PDB entry 4XUH | X-ray diffraction, 2.22 A resolution | chain A

== Chain A ==
Molecule: Peroxisome proliferator-activated receptor gamma
From: Homo sapiens
UniProt: P37231 (PPARG_HUMAN); residues 204-477 here correspond to UniProt positions 232-505 (UniProt number = residue number + 28)
Sequence (278 residues; numbered 200 to 477; the number before each row is that of its first residue):
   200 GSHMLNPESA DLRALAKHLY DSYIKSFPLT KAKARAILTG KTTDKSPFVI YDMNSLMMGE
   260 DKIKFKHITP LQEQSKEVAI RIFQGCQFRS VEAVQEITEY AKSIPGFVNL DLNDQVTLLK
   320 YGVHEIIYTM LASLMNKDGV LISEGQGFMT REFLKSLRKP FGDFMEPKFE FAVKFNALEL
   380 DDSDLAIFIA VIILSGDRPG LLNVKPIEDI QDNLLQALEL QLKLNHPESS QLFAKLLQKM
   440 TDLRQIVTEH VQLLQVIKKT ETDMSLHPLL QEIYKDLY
Not modelled in the structure: 200-206, 267-273
Construct notes: expression tag (200-203)
Ligand contacts:
  - sulindac sulfide (SFI; 2-[(3Z)-6-fluoranyl-2-methyl-3-[(4-methylsulfanylphenyl)methylidene]inden-1-yl]ethanoic acid), molecule 1: Leu255, Glu259, Phe264, Arg280, Ile281, Gly284, Cys285, Arg288, Leu330, Val339, Leu340, Ile341, Ser342, Glu343, Met348, Met364
  - sulindac sulfide (SFI), molecule 2: Ala278, Ile281, Phe282, Cys285, Gln286, Ser289, His323, Ile326, Tyr327, Leu330, Leu353, Leu356, Phe360, Gly361, Phe363, Met364, Lys367, His449, Leu453, Leu465, Leu469, Tyr473
Curated features (UniProtKB/Swiss-Prot):
  - motif: Pro467 to Asp475 (9aaTAD)
  - binding site (rosiglitazone): Gln286 to Ser289, His323, His449, Tyr473
  - cross-link: Lys224 (Glycyl lysine isopeptide (Lys-Gly) (interchain with G-Cter in ubiquitin))
What the authors report for this chain:
  - binding site for sulindac sulfide: Ser289, His323, His449, Tyr473

== Overview ==
Ligands of chain A: sulindac sulfide. UniProt lists 7 rosiglitazone-binding residues. The paper reports a
binding site for sulindac sulfide at Ser289, His323 and His449 among others.
Chain A is Peroxisome proliferator-activated receptor gamma (Homo sapiens); the structure, PPARgamma ligand
binding domain in complex with sulindac sulfide, was determined by X-ray diffraction (same publication as 4XTA
and 4XUM).
